Entry 6B0C (electron microscopy, 3.51 A resolution); this record covers chains A and K of the 5 polymer chains in the assembly.

# Chain A
Protein: Tubulin alpha-1B chain
From: Sus scrofa
Reference sequence: Q2XVP4 (TBA1B_PIG); residues 1-451 here = UniProt positions 1-451
Amino-acid sequence (451 residues; row label = number of the first residue in the row):
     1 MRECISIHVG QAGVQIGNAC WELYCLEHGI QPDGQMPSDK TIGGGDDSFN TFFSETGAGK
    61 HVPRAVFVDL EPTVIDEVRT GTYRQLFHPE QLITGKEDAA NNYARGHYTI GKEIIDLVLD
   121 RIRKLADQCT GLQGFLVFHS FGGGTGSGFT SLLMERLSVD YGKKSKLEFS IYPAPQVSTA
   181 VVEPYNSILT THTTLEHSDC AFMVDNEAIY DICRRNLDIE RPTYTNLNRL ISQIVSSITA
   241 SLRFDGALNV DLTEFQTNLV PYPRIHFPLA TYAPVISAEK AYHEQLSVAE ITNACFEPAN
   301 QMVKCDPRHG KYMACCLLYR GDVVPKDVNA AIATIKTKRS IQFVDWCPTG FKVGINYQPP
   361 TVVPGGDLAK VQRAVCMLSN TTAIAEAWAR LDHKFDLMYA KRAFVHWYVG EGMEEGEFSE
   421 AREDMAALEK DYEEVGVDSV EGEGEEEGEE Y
Disordered / not traced: 440-451
Bound ions: Mg2+: Glu-71 (together with GTP)
Residues lining bound ligands: GTP (guanosine-5'-triphosphate): Gly-10, Gln-11, Ala-12, Gln-15, Glu-71, Ala-99, Ala-100, Asn-101, Ser-140, Gly-143, Gly-144, Thr-145, Gly-146, Ile-171, Tyr-172, Pro-173, Val-177, Thr-179, Glu-183, Asn-206, Tyr-224, Asn-228, Ile-231
Curated features (UniProtKB/Swiss-Prot):
  - motif: Met-1 to Cys-4 (MREC motif)
  - active site: Glu-254
  - binding site (GTP): Gly-10, Gln-11, Ala-12, Gln-15, Glu-71, Ala-99, Ser-140, Gly-143, Gly-144, Thr-145, Gly-146, Thr-179, Glu-183, Asn-206, Tyr-224, Asn-228, Leu-252
  - binding site (Mg(2+)): Glu-71
  - site: Tyr-451 (Involved in polymerization)
  - modified residue: Lys-40 (N6,N6,N6-trimethyllysine), Ser-48 (Phosphoserine), Ser-232 (Phosphoserine), Tyr-282 (3'-nitrotyrosine), Arg-339 (Omega-N-methylarginine), Ser-439 (Phosphoserine), Glu-443 (5-glutamyl polyglutamate), Glu-445 (5-glutamyl polyglutamate), Tyr-451 (3'-nitrotyrosine)
  - cross-link (Glycyl lysine isopeptide (Lys-Gly)): Lys-326 (interchain with G-Cter in ubiquitin), Lys-370 (interchain with G-Cter in ubiquitin)

# Chain K
Protein: Kinesin-like protein Klp10A
From: Drosophila melanogaster
Notes: fragment: motor
Reference sequence: Q960Z0 (KI10A_DROME); aligned to UniProt positions 279-614 over residues 279-614 (the alignment contains insertions or deletions, so no single offset holds)
Amino-acid sequence (374 residues; each row starts with the number of its first residue):
   242 MRGSHHHHHH GMASMTGGQQ MGRDLYDDDD KDPSSRSITV CVRKRPISRK EVNRKEIDVI
   302 SVPRKDMLIV HEPRSKVDLT KFLENHKFRF DYAFNDTCDN AMVYKYTAKP LVKTIFEGGM
   362 ATCFAYGQTG SGKTHTMGGE FNGKVQDCKN GIYAMAAKDV FVTLNMPRYR AMNLVVSASF
   422 FEIYSGKVFD LLSDKQKLRV LEDGKQQVQV VGLTEKVVDG VEEVLKLIQH GNAARTSGQT
   482 SANSNSSRSH AVFQIVLRPQ GSTKIHGKFS FIDLAGNERG VDTSSADRQT RMEGAEINKS
   542 LLALKECIRA LGKQSAHLPF RVSKLTQVLR DSFIGEKSKT CMIAMISPGL SSCEHTLNTL
   602 RYADRVKELV VKDI
Disordered / not traced: 242-277, 614-615
Sequence notes: expression tag (242-278)
Bound ions: Mg2+: Ser-488 (together with AMP-PNP)
Residues lining bound ligands: AMP-PNP (ANP; phosphoaminophosphonic acid-adenylate ester): Arg-284, Arg-286, Pro-287, Gln-369, Thr-370, Gly-371, Ser-372, Gly-373, Lys-374, Thr-375, His-376, Phe-382, Asn-484, Asn-486, Ser-487, Ser-488, Ala-516
Curated features (UniProtKB/Swiss-Prot):
  - binding site (ATP): Gly-368 to Thr-375
What the authors report for this chain:
  - conformationally variable residues (loop rearrangement): Leu-610

# Interface between chain A and chain K
Pairs across the interface (27):
  Tyr-108(A) with Arg-520(K), hydrogen bond; Arg-532(K)
  Tyr-262(A) with Val-318(K); Asp-319(K)
  Arg-264(A) with Val-318(K)
  Arg-402(A) with Glu-547(K); Arg-550(K)
  Val-405(A) with Leu-543(K), hydrophobic
  Val-409(A) with Ala-536(K); Asn-539(K); Lys-540(K); Leu-543(K), hydrophobic
  Gly-410(A) with Ala-536(K)
  Gly-412(A) with Arg-520(K), hydrogen bond (backbone-side chain); Ala-536(K)
  Met-413(A) with Arg-520(K)
  Glu-414(A) with Arg-520(K); His-596(K), salt bridge
  Glu-415(A) with Leu-543(K); Lys-546(K); Arg-550(K), salt bridge; Tyr-603(K), hydrogen bond
  Gly-416(A) with Asn-599(K)
  Glu-417(A) with Arg-520(K)
  Glu-420(A) with Glu-595(K)
  Glu-434(A) with Lys-317(K), salt bridge; Val-318(K)
Other interface residues (no listed pair), chain A (24 interface residues in all): Glu-97, Lys-112, Pro-263, Lys-401, His-406, Glu-411, Glu-423, Ala-427, Asp-431
Other interface residues (no listed pair), chain K (23 interface residues in all): Arg-315, Leu-320, Asn-518, Ala-527, Arg-529, Lys-554, Arg-602

# In short
24 residues of chain A and 23 residues of chain K are in contact; the contacts include 3 hydrogen bonds and 3
salt bridges. Polar contacts include Glu-414(A)/His-596(K), Glu-415(A)/Arg-550(K) and Glu-434(A)/Lys-317(K).
Ligands of chain A: GTP. Bound to chain K: AMP-PNP. The paper reports conformational variability at
Leu-610(K).
Here chain A is Tubulin alpha-1B chain (Sus scrofa) and chain K is Kinesin-like protein Klp10A (Drosophila
melanogaster). Entry 6B0C (KLP10A-AMPPNP in complex with curved tubulin and a microtubule) was determined by
electron microscopy together with 6B0I and 6B0L from the same study.
